PDB entry 8I7R | electron microscopy, 6.50 A resolution (low resolution: residue-level contacts below are approximate; hydrogen-bond / salt-bridge calls are withheld) | chains A1 and A2 of the 450 polymer chains in the assembly

# Chain A1 (and A2)
Name: Tektin-1
Organism: Mus musculus
Notes: chain A2 of this document is another copy of the same molecule, construct and numbering; everything in this record applies to it too
UniProtKB: Q9DAJ2 (TEKT1_MOUSE); residues 1-418 here = UniProt positions 1-418
Amino-acid sequence (418 residues; numbered 1 to 418; the number before each row is that of its first residue):
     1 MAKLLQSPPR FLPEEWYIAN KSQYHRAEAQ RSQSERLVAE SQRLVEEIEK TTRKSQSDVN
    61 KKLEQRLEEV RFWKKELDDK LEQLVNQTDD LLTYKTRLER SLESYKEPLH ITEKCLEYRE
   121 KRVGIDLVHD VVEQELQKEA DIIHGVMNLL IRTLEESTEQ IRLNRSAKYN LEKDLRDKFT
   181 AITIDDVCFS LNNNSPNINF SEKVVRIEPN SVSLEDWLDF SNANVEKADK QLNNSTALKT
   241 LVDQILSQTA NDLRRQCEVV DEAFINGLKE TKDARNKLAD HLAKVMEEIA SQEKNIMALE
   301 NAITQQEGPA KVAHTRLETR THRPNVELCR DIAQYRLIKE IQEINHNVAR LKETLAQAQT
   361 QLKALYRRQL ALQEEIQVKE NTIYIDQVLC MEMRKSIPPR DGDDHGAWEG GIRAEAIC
Disordered / not traced: 1-65, 186-208, 404-418 (chain A2: 1-7, 404-418)

# Interface between chain A1 and chain A2
Residue-residue contacts - 88 pairs, chain A1 then chain A2:
  Ile125(A1) - Phe11(A2)
  Asp126(A1) - Phe11(A2)
  Leu127(A1) - Pro8(A2)
  Leu127(A1) - Pro9(A2)
  Leu127(A1) - Phe11(A2)
  Val128(A1) - Phe11(A2)
  Val128(A1) - Leu12(A2)
  Val128(A1) - Pro13(A2)
  Glu270(A1) - Trp16(A2)
  Lys277(A1) - Tyr24(A2)
  Leu278(A1) - Tyr24(A2)
  His281(A1) - Tyr24(A2)
  His281(A1) - Glu28(A2)
  Lys284(A1) - Arg31(A2)
  Val285(A1) - Arg31(A2)
  Glu288(A1) - Arg31(A2)
  Glu288(A1) - Ser34(A2)
  Gln292(A1) - Ser34(A2)
  Asn295(A1) - Leu37(A2)
  Asn295(A1) - Val38(A2)
  Asn295(A1) - Ser41(A2)
  Asn295(A1) - Gln42(A2)
  Leu299(A1) - Val45(A2)
  Ala302(A1) - Val45(A2)
  Gln306(A1) - Ile48(A2)
  Pro309(A1) - Thr52(A2)
  Lys311(A1) - Ile198(A2)
  Lys311(A1) - Asn199(A2)
  Lys311(A1) - Phe200(A2)
  Val312(A1) - Asn193(A2)
  His314(A1) - Phe200(A2)
  His314(A1) - Ser201(A2)
  Thr315(A1) - Ile198(A2)
  Thr315(A1) - Asn199(A2)
  Arg316(A1) - Val59(A2)
  Arg316(A1) - Leu63(A2)
  Arg316(A1) - Cys188(A2)
  Arg316(A1) - Phe189(A2)
  Arg316(A1) - Leu191(A2)
  Leu317(A1) - Val204(A2)
  Glu318(A1) - Ser201(A2)
  Thr319(A1) - Cys188(A2)
  Arg320(A1) - Arg66(A2)
  Arg323(A1) - Thr180(A2)
  Arg323(A1) - Ala181(A2)
  Arg323(A1) - Ile182(A2)
  Arg323(A1) - Thr183(A2)
  Arg323(A1) - Ile184(A2)
  Arg323(A1) - Asp185(A2)
  Asn325(A1) - Asp177(A2)
  Val326(A1) - Val212(A2)
  Val326(A1) - Trp217(A2)
  Glu327(A1) - Asp177(A2)
  Glu327(A1) - Lys178(A2)
  Glu327(A1) - Ala181(A2)
  Glu327(A1) - Trp217(A2)
  Leu328(A1) - Asn210(A2)
  Leu328(A1) - Ser211(A2)
  Leu328(A1) - Val212(A2)
  Arg330(A1) - Ser211(A2)
  Arg330(A1) - Val212(A2)
  Arg330(A1) - Ser213(A2)
  Asp331(A1) - Arg66(A2)
  Asp331(A1) - Leu214(A2)
  Ile332(A1) - Lys62(A2)
  Ile332(A1) - Arg66(A2)
  Ala333(A1) - Lys62(A2)
  Ala333(A1) - Arg66(A2)
  Arg336(A1) - Asp58(A2)
  Arg336(A1) - Val59(A2)
  Arg336(A1) - Lys62(A2)
  Arg336(A1) - Leu63(A2)
  Glu340(A1) - Ser55(A2)
  Arg350(A1) - Leu44(A2)
  Leu351(A1) - Leu44(A2)
  Leu351(A1) - Ile48(A2)
  Ala358(A1) - Leu37(A2)
  Gln361(A1) - Gln30(A2)
  Gln361(A1) - Gln33(A2)
  Gln361(A1) - Ser34(A2)
  Gln361(A1) - Leu37(A2)
  Leu365(A1) - Gln30(A2)
  Arg368(A1) - Gln23(A2)
  Arg368(A1) - Tyr24(A2)
  Arg368(A1) - Arg26(A2)
  Arg368(A1) - Ala27(A2)
  Glu375(A1) - Gln23(A2)
  Lys379(A1) - Trp16(A2)
Other interface residues (no listed pair), chain A1 (53 interface residues in all): His129, Ala274, Glu287, Pro324, Cys329, Ile338, Gln357, Ala364
Other interface residues (no listed pair), chain A2 (57 interface residues in all): Arg10, Asn60, Phe179, Val205, Glu208

# Summary
53 residues of chain A1 face 57 of chain A2 across their interface.
Chain A1 and chain A2 are both Tektin-1 (Mus musculus); the structure, In situ structure of axonemal doublet
microtubules in mouse sperm with 48-nm repeat, was determined by electron microscopy together with 8I7O from
the same study.
